4KE1 - chain A; structure by X-ray diffraction, 1.91 A resolution.

[Chain A]
Protein: Beta-Secretase 1
From: Homo sapiens
Notes: EC 3.4.23.46
UniProt: P56817 (BACE1_HUMAN); residues -18 to 392 here correspond to UniProt positions 43-453 (UniProt number = residue number + 61)
Sequence (411 residues; row label = number of the first residue in the row; numbers below 1 keep their minus sign (Leu-18 is residue -18)):
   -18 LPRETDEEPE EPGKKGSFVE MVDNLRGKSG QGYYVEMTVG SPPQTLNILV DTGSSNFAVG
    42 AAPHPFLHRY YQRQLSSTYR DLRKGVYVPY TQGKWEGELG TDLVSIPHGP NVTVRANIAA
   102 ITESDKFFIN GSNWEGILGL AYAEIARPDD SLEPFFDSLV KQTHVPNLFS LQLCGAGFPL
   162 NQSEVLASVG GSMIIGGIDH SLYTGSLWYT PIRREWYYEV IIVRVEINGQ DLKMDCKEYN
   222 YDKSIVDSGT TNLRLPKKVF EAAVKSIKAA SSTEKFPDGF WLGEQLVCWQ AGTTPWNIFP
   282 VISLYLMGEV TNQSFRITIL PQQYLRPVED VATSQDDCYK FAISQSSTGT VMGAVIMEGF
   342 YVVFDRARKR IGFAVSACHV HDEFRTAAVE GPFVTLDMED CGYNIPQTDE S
Not modelled in the structure: -18 to -2, 158-167, 263-274, 310-319, 386-392
Differences from the reference sequence: engineered mutation Lys-5 (Arg56 in P56817), Lys-4 (Arg57 in P56817)
Swiss-Prot annotation at these positions:
  - active site: Asp32, Asp228
  - modified residue (N6-acetyllysine): Lys65, Lys214, Lys218, Lys224, Lys238, Lys239, Lys246
  - glycosylation (N-linked (GlcNAc...) asparagine): Asn92, Asn111, Asn162, Asn293
Disulfide bonds: Cys155-Cys359, Cys217-Cys382
Residues lining bound ligands: 1R6 ((12S)-12-[(1R)-2-{[(4S)-6-ethyl-3,4-dihydrospiro[chromene-2,1'-cyclobutan]-4-yl]amino}-1-hydroxyethyl]-1,13-diazatricyclo[13.3.1.1~6,10~]icosa-6(20),7,9,15(19),16-pentaene-14,18-dione): Gly11, Gln12, Gly13, Leu30, Asp32, Gly34, Ser35, Val69, Pro70, Tyr71, Thr72, Gln73, Phe108, Ile110, Trp115, Ile118, Ile126, Arg128, Tyr198, Lys224, Ile226, Asp228, Gly230, Thr231, Thr232, Arg235, Thr329, Val332

[Summary]
Ligands of chain A: compound 1R6. UniProt lists active-site residues Asp32 and Asp228.
Chain A is Beta-Secretase 1 (Homo sapiens); the structure, Crystal structure of BACE1 in complex with
hydroxyethylamine-macrocyclic inhibitor 19, was determined by X-ray diffraction together with 4K8S, 4K9H and
4KE0 from the same study.
